PDB entry 4RTC | X-ray diffraction, 1.35 A resolution | chain A

[Chain A]
Protein: nowGFP
Chain sequence (247 residues; numbered -10 to 238; 2 numbers in that range are skipped by the numbering (no residue carries them; nothing is unmodelled there); the number before each row is that of its first residue; numbers below 1 keep their minus sign (Met-10 is residue -10)):
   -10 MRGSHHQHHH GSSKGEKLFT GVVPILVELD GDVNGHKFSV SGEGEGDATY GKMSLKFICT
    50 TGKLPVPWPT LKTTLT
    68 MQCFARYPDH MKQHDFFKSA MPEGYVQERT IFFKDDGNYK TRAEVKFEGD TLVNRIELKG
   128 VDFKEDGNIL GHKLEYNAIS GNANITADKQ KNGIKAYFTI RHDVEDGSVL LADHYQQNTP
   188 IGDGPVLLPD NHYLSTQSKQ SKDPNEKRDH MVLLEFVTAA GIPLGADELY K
Not modelled in the structure: -10 to 1, 232-238
Modified positions: Thr65 ([(4Z)-2-[(1R,2R)-1-amino-2-hydroxypropyl]-4-(1H-indol-3-ylmethylidene)-5-oxo-4,5-dihydro-1H-imidazol-1-yl]acetic acid; CRF)
Covalently attached groups: covalent link Thr65-Met68
Reported in the primary citation:
  - contacts within the chain: Lys61-Gln207 (hydrogen bond), Ser205-Glu222 (hydrogen bond), Thr203-Glu222 (water-mediated contact)
  - conformationally variable residues (side-chain flip): Lys61, Thr203 to Ser208, Leu220
  - mutagenesis - A150V (2.5-fold): increased stability

[Summary]
The paper reports that A150V increases stability; conformational variability at Lys61, Thr203 and Leu220.
Chain A is nowGFP; the structure, Crystal structure of the green fluorescent variant, nowGFP, of the cyan
Cerulean at pH 9.0, was determined by X-ray diffraction together with 4RYS and 4RYW from the same study.
